Entry 7JH0 (X-ray diffraction, 2.51 A resolution); this record covers chains B and C of the 4 polymer chains in the assembly.

== Chain B (and C) ==
Molecule: Glyceraldehyde-3-phosphate dehydrogenase
From: Schistosoma mansoni
Notes: EC 1.2.1.12; chain C of this document is another copy of the same molecule, construct and numbering; everything in this record applies to it too
UniProtKB: P20287 (G3P_SCHMA); residues 1-338 here = UniProt positions 1-338
Sequence (338 residues; numbered 1 to 338; the number before each row is that of its first residue):
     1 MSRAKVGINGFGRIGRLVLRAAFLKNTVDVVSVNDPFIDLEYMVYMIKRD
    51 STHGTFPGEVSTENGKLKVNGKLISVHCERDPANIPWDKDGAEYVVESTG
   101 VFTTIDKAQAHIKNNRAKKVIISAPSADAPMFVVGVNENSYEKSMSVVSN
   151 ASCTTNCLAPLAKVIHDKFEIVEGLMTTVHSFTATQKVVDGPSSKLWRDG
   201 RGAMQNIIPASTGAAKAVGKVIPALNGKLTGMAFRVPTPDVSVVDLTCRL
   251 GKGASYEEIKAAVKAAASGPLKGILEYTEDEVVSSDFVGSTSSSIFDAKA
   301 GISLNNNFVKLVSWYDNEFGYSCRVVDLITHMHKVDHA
Modified positions: C153 (S-phosphocysteine; CSP)
Swiss-Prot annotation at these positions:
  - binding site (NAD(+)): R13, I14, D35, R80, S123, N317
  - binding site (D-glyceraldehyde 3-phosphate): S152, T154, T183, R198, T212, G213, R235
  - site: H180 (Activates thiol group during catalysis)

== Chain B / chain C interface ==
Residue-residue contacts (99; chain B residue first):
  E173(B) - R249(C)  salt bridge
  E173(B) - L304(C)
  E173(B) - N305(C)  hydrogen bond
  E173(B) - F308(C)
  G174(B) - L304(C)
  G174(B) - F308(C)
  L175(B) - T247(C)
  L175(B) - L304(C)  hydrophobic
  L175(B) - F308(C)  hydrophobic
  L175(B) - V309(C)
  L175(B) - K310(C)
  M176(B) - K310(C)
  T177(B) - D245(C)  hydrogen bond
  T177(B) - K310(C)  hydrogen bond
  V179(B) - I207(C)
  W197(B) - E281(C)
  R198(B) - D280(C)  hydrogen bond (side chain-backbone)
  R198(B) - E281(C)  salt bridge
  R198(B) - V282(C)  hydrogen bond (side chain-backbone)
  R198(B) - D297(C)  salt bridge
  R198(B) - K299(C)
  R198(B) - A300(C)
  R201(B) - E281(C)
  R201(B) - V283(C)
  R201(B) - S285(C)
  R201(B) - D286(C)  salt bridge
  Q205(B) - S284(C)
  N206(B) - V283(C)
  N206(B) - S284(C)
  N206(B) - S285(C)  hydrogen bond
  I207(B) - V179(C)  hydrophobic
  I207(B) - V236(C)  hydrophobic
  I207(B) - T238(C)
  I207(B) - V241(C)
  I207(B) - V283(C)
  I207(B) - S284(C)  hydrogen bond (backbone-side chain)
  I207(B) - W314(C)
  I208(B) - V283(C)  hydrophobic
  P209(B) - V282(C)
  P209(B) - A300(C)  hydrophobic
  P209(B) - W314(C)  hydrophobic
  G227(B) - L304(C)
  K228(B) - L304(C)
  T230(B) - I302(C)
  T230(B) - L304(C)
  G231(B) - I302(C)
  M232(B) - D245(C)
  M232(B) - A300(C)
  M232(B) - K310(C)
  M232(B) - V312(C)  hydrophobic
  F234(B) - V243(C)  hydrophobic
  V236(B) - I207(C)  hydrophobic
  V236(B) - V236(C)  hydrophobic
  P237(B) - P237(C)
  P237(B) - T238(C)
  T238(B) - I207(C)
  T238(B) - P237(C)
  D245(B) - T177(C)  hydrogen bond
  T247(B) - L175(C)
  T247(B) - T247(C)
  T247(B) - F308(C)
  R249(B) - R249(C)
  D280(B) - R198(C)
  E281(B) - W197(C)
  E281(B) - R198(C)  salt bridge
  V282(B) - R198(C)  hydrogen bond (backbone-side chain)
  V282(B) - P209(C)
  V283(B) - R198(C)
  V283(B) - R201(C)
  V283(B) - N206(C)
  V283(B) - I207(C)
  V283(B) - I208(C)  hydrophobic
  S284(B) - Q205(C)
  S284(B) - N206(C)
  S284(B) - I207(C)  hydrogen bond (side chain-backbone)
  S285(B) - N206(C)  hydrogen bond
  D286(B) - R201(C)  salt bridge
  D297(B) - R198(C)  salt bridge
  K299(B) - R198(C)
  A300(B) - M232(C)
  I302(B) - T230(C)
  I302(B) - G231(C)
  L304(B) - E173(C)
  L304(B) - L175(C)  hydrophobic
  L304(B) - G227(C)
  L304(B) - K228(C)
  L304(B) - T230(C)
  N305(B) - E173(C)  hydrogen bond
  F308(B) - E173(C)
  F308(B) - G174(C)
  F308(B) - L175(C)
  F308(B) - R249(C)
  V309(B) - L175(C)
  K310(B) - L175(C)
  K310(B) - M176(C)  hydrogen bond (side chain-backbone)
  K310(B) - T177(C)  hydrogen bond
  K310(B) - M232(C)
  W314(B) - I207(C)
  W314(B) - P209(C)  hydrophobic
Interface residues without a listed pair, chain B (48 interface residues in all): M204, L229, V241, V243, V312
Interface residues without a listed pair, chain C (48 interface residues in all): M204, L229, F234

== Overview ==
Chain B and chain C each contribute 48 residues to their interface, with 14 hydrogen bonds and 7 salt bridges.
Polar contacts include E173(B)-R249(C), R198(B)-E281(C) and R198(B)-D297(C). From UniProt: 6 NAD+-binding
residues and 7 D-glyceraldehyde 3-phosphate-binding residues on chain B.
Both chains are Glyceraldehyde-3-phosphate dehydrogenase (Schistosoma mansoni). Entry 7JH0 (Crystallographic
structure of glyceraldehyde-3-phosphate dehydrogenase from Schistosoma mansoni) was determined by X-ray
diffraction.
